PDB entry 8ICP | X-ray diffraction, 2.90 A resolution | chains P and A of the 3 polymer chains in the assembly

Chain P:
Molecule: 8-nt DNA strand
Sequence (8 nucleotides; numbered 1 to 8; the number before each row is that of its first residue):
     1 TCTAATGA
Ion coordination: Na+: DT6 (shared with Thr-101(A), Val-103(A), Ile-106(A) of chain A); Mn2+: DA8 (shared with Asp-190(A), Asp-192(A) of chain A)

Chain A:
Protein: Protein (DNA polymerase beta (e.c.2.7.7.7))
From: Homo sapiens
UniProtKB: P06746 (DPOB_HUMAN); residues 2-335 here correspond to UniProt positions 1-334 (UniProt number = residue number - 1)
Amino-acid sequence (335 residues; each row starts with the number of its first residue):
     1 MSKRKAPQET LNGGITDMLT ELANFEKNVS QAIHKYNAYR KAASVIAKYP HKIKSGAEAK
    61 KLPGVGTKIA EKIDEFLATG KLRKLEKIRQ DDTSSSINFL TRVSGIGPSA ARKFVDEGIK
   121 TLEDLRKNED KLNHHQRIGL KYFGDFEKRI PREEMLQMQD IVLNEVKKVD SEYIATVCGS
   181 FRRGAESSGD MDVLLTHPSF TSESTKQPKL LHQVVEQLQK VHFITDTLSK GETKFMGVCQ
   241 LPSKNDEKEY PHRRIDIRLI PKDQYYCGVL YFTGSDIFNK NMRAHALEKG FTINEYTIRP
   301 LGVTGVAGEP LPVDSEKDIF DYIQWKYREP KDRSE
Unresolved in the structure: 1-8
Ion coordination: Na+ site 1: Lys-60, Leu-62, Val-65; Na+ site 2: Thr-101, Val-103, Ile-106 (shared with DT6(P) of chain P); Mn2+: Asp-190, Asp-192 (shared with DA8(P) of chain P)
Residues lining bound ligands: 2'-deoxyadenosine 5'-triphosphate (DTP): Arg-149, Gly-179, Ser-180, Arg-183, Ser-188, Gly-189, Asp-190, Asp-192, Phe-272
Swiss-Prot annotation at these positions:
  - binding site (K(+)): Lys-61
  - binding site (Na(+)): Lys-61

Chain P / chain A interface:
Pairs across the interface - 17 pairs, chain P then chain A:
  DA4(P) / Ser-109(A)  phosphate contact
  DA5(P) / Gly-105(A)  phosphate contact
  DA5(P) / Ile-106(A)  phosphate contact
  DA5(P) / Gly-107(A)  hydrogen bond to the phosphate
  DA5(P) / Pro-108(A)  phosphate contact
  DA5(P) / Ser-109(A)  hydrogen bond to the phosphate
  DA5(P) / Ala-110(A)  hydrogen bond to the phosphate
  DT6(P) / Val-103(A)  phosphate contact
  DT6(P) / Ser-104(A)  phosphate contact
  DT6(P) / Gly-105(A)  hydrogen bond to the phosphate
  DT6(P) / Ile-106(A)  hydrogen bond to the phosphate
  DT6(P) / Lys-234(A)  base contact
  DG7(P) / Arg-254(A)  salt bridge to the phosphate
  DA8(P) / Asp-192(A)  phosphate contact
  DA8(P) / Arg-258(A)  salt bridge to the phosphate
  DA8(P) / Tyr-271(A)  phosphate contact
  DA8(P) / Phe-272(A)  sugar contact
Also at the interface, not in a pair above, chain A (18 interface residues in all): Thr-101, His-135, Asp-190, Asp-256

Overview:
5 residues of chain P face 18 of chain A across their interface; the contacts include 5 hydrogen bonds and 2
salt bridges. Among the polar pairs are DA5(P)/Gly-107(A), DA5(P)/Ser-109(A) and DA5(P)/Ala-110(A). Chain A
binds 2'-deoxyadenosine 5'-triphosphate.
Chain P is an 8-nt DNA strand and chain A is Protein (DNA polymerase beta (e.c.2.7.7.7)) (Homo sapiens); the
structure, DNA polymerase beta (pol B) (e.c.2.7.7.7) complexed with seven base pairs of DNA; soaked in the
..., was determined by X-ray diffraction, deposited together with 1ZQT, 7ICE, 7ICF, 7ICG, 7ICH, 7ICI and 39
further entries.
